PDB entry 2ZII | X-ray diffraction, 3.05 A resolution | chains A and D of the 4 polymer chains in the assembly

# Chain A (and D)
Name: Vacuolar protein sorting-associated protein 74
Organism: Saccharomyces cerevisiae
Notes: engineered mutation(s): deletion of amino acids 1-59; chain D of this document is another copy of the same molecule, construct and numbering; everything in this record applies to it too
UniProt: Q06385 (VPS74_YEAST); numbering as in UniProt (aligned over 60-345)
Amino-acid sequence (288 residues; row label = number of the first residue in the row):
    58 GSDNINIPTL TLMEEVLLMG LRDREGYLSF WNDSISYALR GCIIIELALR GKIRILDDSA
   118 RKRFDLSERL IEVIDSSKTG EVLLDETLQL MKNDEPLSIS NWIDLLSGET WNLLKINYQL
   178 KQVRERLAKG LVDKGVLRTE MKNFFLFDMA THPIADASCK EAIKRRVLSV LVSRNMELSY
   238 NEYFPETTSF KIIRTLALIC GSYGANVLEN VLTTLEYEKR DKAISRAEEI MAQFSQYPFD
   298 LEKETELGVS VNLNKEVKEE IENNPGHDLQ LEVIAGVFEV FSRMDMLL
Not modelled in the structure: 58-62, 344-345 (chain D: 58-61, 345)
Sequence notes: expression tag (58-59)
What the authors report for this chain:
  - self-association interface (contacts with another copy of this molecule): F201 to F204
  - mutagenesis - F201DEL/F202DEL/L203DEL/F204DEL: abolished localization to Kre2p-GFP
  - post-translational modification sites: S86 (proposed by the authors, not directly observed)

# How chain A and chain D interact
Pairs across the interface (48; chain A residue first):
  R79(A) - N263(D)  hydrogen bond
  R79(A) - E266(D)  salt bridge
  D80(A) - E266(D)  hydrogen bond (backbone-side chain)
  D80(A) - R277(D)  salt bridge
  R81(A) - E266(D)  hydrogen bond (backbone-side chain)
  E82(A) - N263(D)
  L85(A) - F87(D)
  F87(A) - L85(D)
  F87(A) - F87(D)  hydrophobic
  A214(A) - Y274(D)  hydrophobic
  E218(A) - L272(D)
  E218(A) - E273(D)
  E218(A) - Y274(D)  hydrogen bond (side chain-backbone)
  E218(A) - R277(D)  salt bridge
  K221(A) - T270(D)
  K221(A) - T271(D)  hydrogen bond (side chain-backbone)
  K221(A) - L272(D)  hydrogen bond (side chain-backbone)
  L225(A) - T271(D)
  Y260(A) - R81(D)  hydrogen bond (backbone-side chain)
  N263(A) - R79(D)
  N263(A) - R81(D)  hydrogen bond
  N263(A) - L85(D)
  E266(A) - R79(D)  salt bridge
  E266(A) - D80(D)  hydrogen bond (side chain-backbone)
  E266(A) - R81(D)  hydrogen bond (side chain-backbone)
  N267(A) - T270(D)  hydrogen bond (backbone-side chain)
  V268(A) - T271(D)  hydrogen bond (backbone-side chain)
  L269(A) - T271(D)
  T270(A) - K221(D)  hydrogen bond (backbone-side chain)
  T270(A) - N267(D)  hydrogen bond (side chain-backbone)
  T270(A) - T270(D)
  T270(A) - T271(D)  hydrogen bond (backbone-side chain)
  T271(A) - K221(D)  hydrogen bond (backbone-side chain)
  T271(A) - L225(D)
  T271(A) - V268(D)  hydrogen bond (side chain-backbone)
  T271(A) - L269(D)  hydrogen bond (side chain-backbone)
  T271(A) - T270(D)  hydrogen bond (side chain-backbone)
  T271(A) - T271(D)  hydrogen bond (backbone-side chain)
  T271(A) - L272(D)
  L272(A) - K221(D)  hydrogen bond (backbone-side chain)
  L272(A) - T271(D)
  E273(A) - E218(D)
  E273(A) - R222(D)
  Y274(A) - A214(D)  hydrophobic
  Y274(A) - E218(D)  hydrogen bond (backbone-side chain)
  R277(A) - D80(D)  salt bridge
  R277(A) - E218(D)  salt bridge
  R277(A) - K221(D)
Other interface residues (no listed pair), chain A (25 interface residues in all): S86, I281, D342
Other interface residues (no listed pair), chain D (25 interface residues in all): S86, F201, S215, D342

# In short
Chain A and chain D each contribute 25 residues to their interface; the contacts include 22 hydrogen bonds and
6 salt bridges. Among the polar pairs are R79(A)-E266(D), D80(A)-R277(D) and E218(A)-R277(D). From the paper:
F201DEL/F202DEL/L203DEL/F204DEL of chain A abolish localization to Kre2p-GFP; a modification site at S86(A).
Chain A and chain D are both Vacuolar protein sorting-associated protein 74 (Saccharomyces cerevisiae); the
structure, Crystal Structure of Yeast Vps74-N-term Truncation Variant, was determined by X-ray diffraction
together with 2ZIH from the same study.
